Entry 9EOJ (electron microscopy, 17.00 A resolution (very low resolution: no residue pairs are listed; an interface is given only as per-side residue counts)); this record covers chains S and V of the 30 polymer chains in the assembly.

== Chain S ==
Name: Gamma-tubulin complex component 6
From: Xenopus laevis
UniProtKB: A0A974HT83 (A0A974HT83_XENLA); numbering as in UniProt (aligned over 1-1698)
Chain sequence (1698 residues; row label = number of the first residue in the row):
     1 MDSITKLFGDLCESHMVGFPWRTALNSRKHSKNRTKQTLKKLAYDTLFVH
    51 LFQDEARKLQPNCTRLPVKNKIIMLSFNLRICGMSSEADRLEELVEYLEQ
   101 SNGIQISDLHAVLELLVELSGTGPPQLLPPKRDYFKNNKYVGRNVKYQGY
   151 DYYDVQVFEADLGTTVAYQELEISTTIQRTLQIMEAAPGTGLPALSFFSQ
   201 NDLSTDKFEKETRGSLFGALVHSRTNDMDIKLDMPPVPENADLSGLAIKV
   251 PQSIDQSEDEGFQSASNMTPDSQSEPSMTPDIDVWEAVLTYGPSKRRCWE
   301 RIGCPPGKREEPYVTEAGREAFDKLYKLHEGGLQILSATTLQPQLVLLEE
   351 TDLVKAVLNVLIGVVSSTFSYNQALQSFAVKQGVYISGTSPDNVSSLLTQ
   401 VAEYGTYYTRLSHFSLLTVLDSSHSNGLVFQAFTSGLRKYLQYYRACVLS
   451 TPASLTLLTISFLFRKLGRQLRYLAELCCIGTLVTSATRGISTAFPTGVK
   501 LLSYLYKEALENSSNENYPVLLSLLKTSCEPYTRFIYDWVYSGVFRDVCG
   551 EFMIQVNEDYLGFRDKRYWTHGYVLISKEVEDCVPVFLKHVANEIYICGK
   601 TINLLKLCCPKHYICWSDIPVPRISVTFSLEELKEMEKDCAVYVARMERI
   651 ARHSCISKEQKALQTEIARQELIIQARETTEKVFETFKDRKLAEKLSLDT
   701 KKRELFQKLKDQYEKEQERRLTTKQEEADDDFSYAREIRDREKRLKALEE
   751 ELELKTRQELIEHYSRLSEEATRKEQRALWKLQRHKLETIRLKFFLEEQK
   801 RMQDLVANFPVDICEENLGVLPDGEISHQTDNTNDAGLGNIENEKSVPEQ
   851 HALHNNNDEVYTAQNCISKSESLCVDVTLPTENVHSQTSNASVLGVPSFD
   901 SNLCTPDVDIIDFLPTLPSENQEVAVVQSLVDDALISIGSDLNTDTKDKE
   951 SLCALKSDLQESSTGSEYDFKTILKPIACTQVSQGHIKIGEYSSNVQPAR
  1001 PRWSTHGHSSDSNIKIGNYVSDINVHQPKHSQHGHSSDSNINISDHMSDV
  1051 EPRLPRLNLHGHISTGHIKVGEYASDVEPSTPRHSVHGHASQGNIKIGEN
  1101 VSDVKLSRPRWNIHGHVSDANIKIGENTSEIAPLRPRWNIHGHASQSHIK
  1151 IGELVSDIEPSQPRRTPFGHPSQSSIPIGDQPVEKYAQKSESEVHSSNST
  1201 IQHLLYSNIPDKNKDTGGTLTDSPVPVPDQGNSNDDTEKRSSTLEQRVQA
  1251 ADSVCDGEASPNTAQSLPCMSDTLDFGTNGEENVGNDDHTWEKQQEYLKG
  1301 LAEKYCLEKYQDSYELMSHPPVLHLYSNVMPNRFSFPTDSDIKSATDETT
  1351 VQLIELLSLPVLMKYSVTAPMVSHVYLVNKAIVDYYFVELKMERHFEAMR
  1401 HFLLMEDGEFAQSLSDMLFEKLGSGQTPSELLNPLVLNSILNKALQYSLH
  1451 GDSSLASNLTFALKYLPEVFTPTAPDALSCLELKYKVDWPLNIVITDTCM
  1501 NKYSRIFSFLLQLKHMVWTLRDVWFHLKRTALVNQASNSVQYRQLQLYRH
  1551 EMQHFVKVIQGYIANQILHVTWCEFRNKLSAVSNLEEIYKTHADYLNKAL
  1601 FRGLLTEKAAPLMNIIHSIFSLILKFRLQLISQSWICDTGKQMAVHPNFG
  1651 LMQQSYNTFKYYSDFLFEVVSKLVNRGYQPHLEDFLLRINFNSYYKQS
Not modelled in the structure: 1-2, 20-30, 53-66, 101-109, 122-341, 480-493, 609-1357, 1633-1647, 1696-1698
Construct notes: conflict Asp392 (Glu in A0A974HT83), Val394 (Ile in A0A974HT83)

== Chain V ==
Name: Gamma-tubulin complex component
From: Xenopus laevis
UniProtKB: Q642S3 (Q642S3_XENLA); residue numbers follow UniProt; this construct covers 1-666
Chain sequence (666 residues; each row starts with the number of its first residue):
     1 MIHELLLALSGYPGSIFTWNKRTGLQVSQDIPFLHPGETSVLNRLCKLGT
    51 DYIRFTEFIEQYTGHVQQQDHHPSQQGQVGLHGIYLRAFCRGLDSILQPY
   101 RQALLDLEQEFLADPHLSISHINYSLDQFHLLFPSIMVVVEQIKSQKIHG
   151 CQILETVYKHSCGGLPPVRSALEKTLAVCHGVMYKQLSAWMLHGLLLDQY
   201 EEFFVRQGSSSGNLAAAFEEEEDDLGIGGLTGKQLRELQDLRLIEEENML
   251 APSLKQFSLRAEMLPSYIPVRVAEKILFVGESVQMFENQNVNMSRTGSIL
   301 KNQEDTFAAELHRLKQQPLFSLVDFESVLDRIRSTVAEHLWKLMVEESDL
   351 LGQLKIIKDFYLLGRGELFQAFIDVAQNMLKTPPTAVTEHDVNVAFQLSA
   401 HKVLLDDDNLLPLLNLTIDYHGKEHKDTSQPREGPFRDMSPREAPTSGWA
   451 ALGLSYKVQWPLHILFTPAVLEKYNVVFKYLLSVRRVQSELQHCWALQMQ
   501 RKHLESNKTDAIKWRLQNHMAFLVDNLQYYLQVDVLESQFSQLLQQINST
   551 RDFESIRLAHDHFLSNLLAQSFILLKPVFHCLNEILELCHSFCSLVSQNL
   601 GPLDERGAGQLDILVKGFSCQSSLLFRILSSVRNHQINPDLAQLLLRLDY
   651 NKYYTQAGGTLGSFGL
Not modelled in the structure: 65-80, 209-252, 419-441, 655-666

== How chain S and chain V interact ==
At this resolution (17 A) residue pairs are not listed: 69 residues of chain S and 80 of chain V lie at the interface.

== Overview ==
Chain S and chain V form an interface of 69 and 80 residues respectively.
Here chain S is Gamma-tubulin complex component 6 and chain V is Gamma-tubulin complex component, both from
Xenopus laevis. Entry 9EOJ (Vertebrate microtubule-capping gamma-tubulin ring complex) was determined by
electron microscopy, deposited together with 9EOK.
